8GSP - chains 3 and H of the 6 polymer chains in the assembly; structure by electron microscopy, 3.75 A resolution.

# Chain 3
Protein: A/wh/cha/09 VP3
From: Foot-and-mouth disease virus A
UniProtKB: A0A890YS45 (A0A890YS45_9PICO); residues 1-221 here correspond to UniProt positions 304-524 (UniProt number = residue number + 303)
Sequence (221 residues; row label = number of the first residue in the row):
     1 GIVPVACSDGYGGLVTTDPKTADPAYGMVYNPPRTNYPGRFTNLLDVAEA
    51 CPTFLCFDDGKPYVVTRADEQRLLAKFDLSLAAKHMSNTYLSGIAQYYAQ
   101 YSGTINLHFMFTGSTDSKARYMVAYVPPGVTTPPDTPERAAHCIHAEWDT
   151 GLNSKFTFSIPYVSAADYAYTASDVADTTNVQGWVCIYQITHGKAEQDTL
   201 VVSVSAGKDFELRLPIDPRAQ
Disordered / not traced: 221
Differences from the reference sequence: conflict Ala68 (Thr371 in A0A890YS45)

# Chain H
Protein: Ig heavy chain variable region
From: Bos taurus
Sequence (130 residues; numbered 1 to 130; the number before each row is that of its first residue):
     1 QVQLRESGPSLVKPSQTLSLTCTVSGFSLSRYQVSWVRQAPGKALECLSS
    51 ISAGGSTGYNPALKSRLSITKDNSKNEVSLSVSTVTPEDTATYYCAKYTD
   101 NYDSVNACGFYSGNYYFDAWGQGLLVTVSS
Disordered / not traced: 126-130
Cystine bridges: Cys22-Cys95, Cys47-Cys108

# Interface between chain 3 and chain H
Pairs across the interface (23; chain 3 residue first):
  Arg67(3) - Asp103(H)  hydrogen bond (side chain-backbone)
  Arg67(3) - Tyr111(H)
  Arg67(3) - Ser112(H)  hydrogen bond
  Ala68(3) - Tyr111(H)  hydrogen bond (backbone-side chain)
  Asp69(3) - Ser104(H)  hydrogen bond
  Asp69(3) - Asn106(H)
  Gln71(3) - Tyr102(H)  hydrogen bond
  Gln71(3) - Ser104(H)
  Arg72(3) - Tyr102(H)
  Lys76(3) - Asp100(H)  salt bridge
  Lys76(3) - Asn101(H)  hydrogen bond
  Lys84(3) - Asn114(H)  hydrogen bond
  Thr131(3) - Ser30(H)
  Thr131(3) - Arg31(H)
  Thr132(3) - Ala53(H)
  Thr132(3) - Asn101(H)  hydrogen bond
  Pro133(3) - Asn101(H)
  Asp135(3) - Ala53(H)
  Asp135(3) - Gly54(H)  hydrogen bond (side chain-backbone)
  Asp135(3) - Tyr102(H)
  Arg139(3) - Gly54(H)  hydrogen bond (side chain-backbone)
  Thr178(3) - Arg31(H)  hydrogen bond (backbone-side chain)
  Thr179(3) - Arg31(H)
Interface residues without a listed pair, chain 3 (16 interface residues in all): Asp58, Leu73
Interface residues without a listed pair, chain H (16 interface residues in all): Ser52, Gly55, Val105
The authors on this interface:
  - residue pairs: Arg67(3)-Asp103(H) (hydrogen bond), Asp69(3)-Ser104(H) (hydrogen bond), Gln71(3)-Tyr102(H) (hydrogen bond), Lys76(3)-Asn101(H) (hydrogen bond), Lys84(3)-Asn114(H) (hydrogen bond), Thr131(3)-Ser30(H), Thr132(3)-Asn101(H) (hydrogen bond), Thr178(3)-Arg31(H) (hydrogen bond), Thr179(3)-Arg31(H)
  - epitope / paratope residues, chain 3: Arg67(3), Asp69(3), Gln71(3), Lys76(3), Lys84(3), Thr131(3), Thr132(3), Thr178(3), Thr179(3)
  - epitope / paratope residues, chain H: Ser30(H), Arg31(H), Asn101(H), Tyr102(H), Asp103(H), Ser104(H), Asn114(H)

# In short
The chain 3/chain H interface involves 16 residues from each chain, with 11 hydrogen bonds and 1 salt bridge.
Polar pairs include Lys76(3)-Asp100(H), Arg67(3)-Asp103(H) and Arg67(3)-Ser112(H). The paper describes
hydrogen bonds between Arg67(3) and Asp103(H), Asp69(3) and Ser104(H) and Gln71(3) and Tyr102(H) among others;
contacts between Thr131(3) and Ser30(H) and Thr179(3) and Arg31(H). The paper reports epitope/paratope
residues Arg67(3), Asp69(3) and Ser30(H) among others.
Here chain 3 is A/wh/cha/09 VP3 (Foot-and-mouth disease virus A) and chain H is Ig heavy chain variable region
(Bos taurus). Entry 8GSP (Complex of FMDV A/WH/CHA/09 and bovine neutralizing scFv antibody W2) was determined
by electron microscopy (same publication as 8GRR).
